PDB entry 7RC3 | X-ray diffraction, 1.53 A resolution | chain A

== Chain A ==
Name: Methyltransferase family protein
Organism: Microvirgula aerodenitrificans DSM 15089
UniProt: A0A329B7M1 (A0A329B7M1_9NEIS); numbering as in UniProt (aligned over 1-384)
Sequence (384 residues; each row starts with the number of its first residue):
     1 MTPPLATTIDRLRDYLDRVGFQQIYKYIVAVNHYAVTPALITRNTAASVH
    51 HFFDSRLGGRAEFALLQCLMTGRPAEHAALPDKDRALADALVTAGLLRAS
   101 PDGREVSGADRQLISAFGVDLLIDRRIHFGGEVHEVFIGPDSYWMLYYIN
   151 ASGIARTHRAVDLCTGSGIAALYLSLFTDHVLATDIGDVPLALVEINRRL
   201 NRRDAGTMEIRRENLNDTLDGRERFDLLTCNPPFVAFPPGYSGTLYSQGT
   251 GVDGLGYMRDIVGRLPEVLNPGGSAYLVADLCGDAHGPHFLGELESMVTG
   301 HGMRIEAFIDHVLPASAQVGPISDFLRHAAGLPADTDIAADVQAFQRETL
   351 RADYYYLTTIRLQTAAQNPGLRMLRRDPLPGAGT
Unresolved in the structure: 1-2, 377-384
Construct notes: engineered mutation Phe137 (Tyr in A0A329B7M1)
Ion coordination: Ca2+: Ile28 (together with tetraethylene glycol); Na+: Asn231, Pro232
Ligand contacts: S-adenosylhomocysteine (SAH): Phe137, Ile138, Ser142, Met145, Asp162, Cys164, Thr165, Gly166, Ile169, Asp185, Ile186, Gly187, Pro190, Glu213, Asn214, Leu215, Asn231, Pro232, Pro233, Leu245, Tyr246, Tyr257
What the authors report for this chain:
  - mutagenesis - D141A, D141N, N231A, F234A: abolished catalytic activity on AerADL,34
  - mutagenesis - V235A: unchanged catalytic activity
  - catalytic residues: Asp141 (proposed by the authors, not directly observed)

== Summary ==
Chain A binds S-adenosylhomocysteine. Asn231 and Pro232 coordinate Na+. The paper reports the catalytic
residue Asp141; D141A, D141N and N231A, among others, abolish catalytic activity on AerADL,34; 5 substitutions
were tested in all.
Chain A is Methyltransferase family protein (Microvirgula aerodenitrificans DSM 15089); the structure,
Aeronamide N-methyltransferase, AerE (Y137F), was determined by X-ray diffraction (same publication as 7RC2,
7RC4, 7RC5 and 7RC6).
